PDB entry 8U05 | X-ray diffraction, 1.62 A resolution | chains A and B

# Chain A (and B)
Name: RedE
Source organism: uncultured bacterium
Notes: chain B of this document is another copy of the same molecule, construct and numbering; everything in this record applies to it too
Reference sequence: A0A0F7G0Y4 (A0A0F7G0Y4_9BACT); numbering as in UniProt (aligned over 1-295)
Amino-acid sequence (315 residues; row label = number of the first residue in the row; numbers below 1 keep their minus sign (Met-19 is residue -19)):
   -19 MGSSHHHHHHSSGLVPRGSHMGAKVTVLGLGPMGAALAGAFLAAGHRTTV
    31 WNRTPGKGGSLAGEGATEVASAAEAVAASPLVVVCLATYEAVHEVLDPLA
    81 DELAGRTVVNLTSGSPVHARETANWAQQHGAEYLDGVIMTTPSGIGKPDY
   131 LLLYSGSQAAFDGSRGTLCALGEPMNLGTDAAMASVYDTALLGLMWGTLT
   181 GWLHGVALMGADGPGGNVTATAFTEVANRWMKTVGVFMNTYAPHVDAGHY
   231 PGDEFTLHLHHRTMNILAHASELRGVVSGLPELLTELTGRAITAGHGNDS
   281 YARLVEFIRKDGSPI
Unresolved in the structure: -19 to 1, 290-295 (chain B: -19 to -1, 290-295)
Construct notes: initiating methionine (-19); expression tag (-18 to 0)
Modified / non-standard residues: Cys149 (s,S-(2-hydroxyethyl)thiocysteine; CME)
Small-molecule neighbours: NADP (NAP; NADP nicotinamide-adenine-dinucleotide phosphate): Gly9, Leu10, Gly11, Pro12, Met13, Gly14, Asn32, Arg33, Thr34, Lys37, Cys65, Leu66, Ala67, Ala71, Glu74, Val75, Leu91, Thr92, Ser93, Ile118, Thr120, Thr121, Pro122
From the paper describing this entry:
  - binding site for NADP: Gly11, Met13, Gly14, Arg33, Thr34, Lys37, Cys65, Leu66, Ala67, Ala71, Glu74
  - conformationally variable residues (side-chain flip): Arg33
  - mutagenesis - D168A: abolished catalytic activity
  - mutagenesis - L239A, H249A, A250L: decreased catalytic activity
  - mutagenesis - M175A, R242A, I246H, L253E, R254A: unchanged catalytic activity

# How chain A and chain B interact
Contacting residue pairs - 187 pairs, chain A then chain B:
  Pro96(A) with Pro194(B); Arg254(B)
  Arg100(A) with Pro194(B); Gly195(B)
  Met119(A) with Trp210(B)
  Thr121(A) with Glu234(B), hydrogen bond
  Pro122(A) with Glu234(B)
  Ser123(A) with Glu234(B), hydrogen bond
  Tyr130(A) with Thr213(B); Val216(B)
  Leu131(A) with Arg209(B); Trp210(B)
  Leu133(A) with Val206(B), hydrophobic
  Glu153(A) with Arg209(B), salt bridge
  Met155(A) with Arg209(B)
  Leu157(A) with Val206(B), hydrophobic
  Asp160(A) with Gly195(B), hydrogen bond (side chain-backbone)
  Ala162(A) with Pro194(B); Gly195(B)
  Met163(A) with Gly195(B); Val198(B), hydrophobic
  Val166(A) with Met189(B), hydrophobic; Pro194(B); Gly195(B)
  Tyr167(A) with Met189(B), hydrophobic; Val198(B); Ala202(B); Phe203(B); Val206(B), hydrophobic
  Thr169(A) with Leu188(B); Leu247(B)
  Ala170(A) with Gly185(B); Leu188(B); Met189(B), hydrophobic; Phe203(B), hydrophobic
  Leu171(A) with Phe203(B), hydrophobic; Val206(B), hydrophobic; Ala207(B), hydrophobic; Trp210(B), hydrogen bond (backbone-side chain)
  Gly173(A) with Gly181(B); Leu247(B); Leu260(B)
  Leu174(A) with Thr178(B); Gly181(B); Trp182(B); Ala207(B), hydrophobic; Met211(B), hydrophobic
  Met175(A) with Trp210(B), hydrophobic; Val214(B), hydrophobic; Phe217(B), hydrophobic; His240(B)
  Trp176(A) with His240(B), hydrogen bond; Thr243(B); Met244(B); Leu247(B), hydrophobic; Leu264(B), hydrophobic; Tyr281(B)
  Gly177(A) with Gly177(B); Thr178(B)
  Thr178(A) with Leu174(B); Gly177(B); Thr178(B), hydrogen bond; Met211(B); Val214(B)
  Leu179(A) with Met218(B), hydrophobic; Tyr281(B), hydrophobic
  Thr180(A) with Leu264(B); Tyr281(B), hydrogen bond
  Gly181(A) with Gly173(B); Leu174(B)
  Trp182(A) with Leu174(B); Met218(B); Tyr221(B), hydrophobic; Ala222(B)
  Leu183(A) with Tyr281(B), hydrophobic; Leu284(B), hydrophobic; Val285(B), hydrophobic; Ile288(B)
  His184(A) with Ile288(B)
  Gly185(A) with Ala170(B)
  Val186(A) with Val225(B), hydrophobic
  Ala187(A) with Ile288(B), hydrophobic
  Leu188(A) with Val166(B); Ala170(B), hydrophobic
  Met189(A) with Val166(B), hydrophobic; Tyr167(B), hydrophobic; Ala170(B), hydrophobic
  Pro194(A) with Pro96(B); Arg100(B); Ala162(B); Val166(B)
  Gly195(A) with Arg100(B); Asp160(B), hydrogen bond (backbone-side chain); Ala162(B); Met163(B); Val166(B)
  Val198(A) with Met163(B), hydrophobic; Tyr167(B)
  Thr199(A) with Asp226(B)
  Ala200(A) with Ala222(B); Val225(B), hydrophobic; Asp226(B), hydrogen bond (backbone-side chain)
  Thr201(A) with Ala222(B); Pro223(B); Asp226(B), hydrogen bond
  Ala202(A) with Tyr167(B)
  Phe203(A) with Tyr167(B); Ala170(B), hydrophobic; Leu171(B), hydrophobic
  Thr204(A) with Met218(B); Asn219(B); Ala222(B)
  Val206(A) with Met155(B), hydrophobic; Leu157(B), hydrophobic; Tyr167(B), hydrophobic
  Ala207(A) with Leu171(B), hydrophobic; Leu174(B), hydrophobic
  Asn208(A) with Asn219(B), hydrogen bond
  Arg209(A) with Leu131(B); Glu153(B), salt bridge; Met155(B)
  Trp210(A) with Met119(B); Leu131(B); Leu171(B), hydrogen bond (side chain-backbone); Met175(B), hydrophobic
  Met211(A) with Leu174(B), hydrophobic; Thr178(B); Met211(B), hydrophobic; Met218(B), hydrophobic
  Val214(A) with Met175(B), hydrophobic; Thr178(B)
  Gly215(A) with Asn208(B)
  Phe217(A) with Met175(B), hydrophobic
  Met218(A) with Thr178(B); Leu179(B), hydrophobic; Trp182(B); Thr204(B); Asn208(B); Met211(B), hydrophobic
  Tyr221(A) with Trp182(B), hydrophobic
  Ala222(A) with Trp182(B); Ala200(B); Thr201(B); Thr204(B)
  Pro223(A) with Thr201(B)
  Val225(A) with Val186(B), hydrophobic; Ala200(B), hydrophobic
  Asp226(A) with Thr199(B); Ala200(B), hydrogen bond (side chain-backbone); Thr201(B), hydrogen bond
  Glu234(A) with Thr121(B), hydrogen bond; Pro122(B); Ser123(B), hydrogen bond (side chain-backbone)
  His240(A) with Trp176(B), hydrogen bond
  Thr243(A) with Leu172(B); Trp176(B)
  Met244(A) with Trp176(B)
  Leu247(A) with Thr169(B); Trp176(B), hydrophobic
  Arg254(A) with Val166(B)
  Gly255(A) with Ile288(B); Arg289(B)
  Val256(A) with Ile288(B)
  Val257(A) with Ile288(B), hydrogen bond (backbone-backbone)
  Ser258(A) with Leu263(B)
  Gly259(A) with Leu263(B)
  Leu260(A) with Gly173(B); Leu263(B)
  Leu263(A) with Ser258(B); Gly259(B); Leu260(B)
  Leu264(A) with Trp176(B), hydrophobic; Thr180(B)
  Tyr281(A) with Trp176(B); Leu179(B), hydrophobic; Thr180(B), hydrogen bond; Leu183(B), hydrophobic
  Leu284(A) with Leu183(B), hydrophobic
  Val285(A) with Leu183(B)
  Ile288(A) with Leu183(B); His184(B); Ala187(B), hydrophobic; Gly255(B); Val256(B); Val257(B), hydrogen bond (backbone-backbone); Ser258(B)
  Arg289(A) with Gly255(B)
Other interface residues (no listed pair), chain A (90 interface residues in all): Val97, Asp129, Leu172, Gly196, Thr213, Asn219, Phe235, Ala250, Ala282, Phe287
Other interface residues (no listed pair), chain B (92 interface residues in all): Val97, Asp129, Tyr130, Leu133, Gly196, Gly215, Phe235, Ile246, Ala250, Ala282, Phe287

# Overview
90 residues of chain A and 92 residues of chain B are in contact, with 20 hydrogen bonds and 2 salt bridges.
Polar contacts include Glu153(A)-Arg209(B), Thr121(A)-Glu234(B) and Ser123(A)-Glu234(B). The paper reports a
binding site for NADP at Gly11(A), Met13(A) and Gly14(A) among others; L239A, H249A and A250L of chain A
reduce catalytic activity; 9 substitutions were tested in all.
Both chains are RedE (uncultured bacterium). Entry 8U05 (Reductasporine biosynthetic pathway imine reductase
RedE bound with NADP+) was determined by X-ray diffraction (same publication as 8U04, 8U06 and 8U07).
